Entry 4LMG (X-ray diffraction, 2.20 A resolution); this record covers chains A and H of the 4 polymer chains in the assembly.

Chain A:
Protein: Iron-regulated transcriptional activator AFT2
From: Saccharomyces cerevisiae
UniProtKB: Q08957 (AFT2_YEAST); residue numbers follow UniProt; this construct covers 38-193
Sequence (157 residues; row label = number of the first residue in the row):
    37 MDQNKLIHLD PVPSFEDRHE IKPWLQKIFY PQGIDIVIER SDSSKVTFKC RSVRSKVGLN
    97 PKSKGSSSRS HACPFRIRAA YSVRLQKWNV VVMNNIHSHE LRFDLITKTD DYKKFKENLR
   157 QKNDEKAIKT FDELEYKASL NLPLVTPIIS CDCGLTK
Disordered / not traced: 37-41, 90-107, 180-193
Sequence notes: expression tag (37)
Metal / ion sites: Zn2+: Cys86, Cys109, His133, His135
UniProt features mapped onto this chain:
  - motif: Cys187 to Cys189 (CDC [2Fe-2S] cluster binding motif)
  - binding site (Zn(2+)): Asp53, His55, Cys86, Cys109, His133, His135
  - binding site (DNA): Arg54, His55, Lys58, Ile74, Glu75, Arg76, Ser77, Asp78, Lys81, Ser88, Val119, Arg120, Gln157, Asn159
  - mutagenesis: Cys187 (C187A: Impairs domerization in the presence of Fe(2+) or a [2Fe-2S] cluster)
From the paper describing this entry:
  - Zn2+ coordination: Cys86, Cys109, His133, His135
  - binding site for the 13-nt DNA strand (chain H): His55, Val73, Glu75, Ser77, Ser88
  - binding site for the 13-nt DNA strand: Arg54, Lys58, Ile74, Ser77, Asp78, Ser88
  - binding site for the 13-nt DNA strand: Lys81, Val119, Arg120
  - binding site for the 13-nt DNA strand: Arg76, Val119
  - specificity-determining residues: Lys81

Chain H:
Molecule: 13-nt DNA strand
Sequence (13 nucleotides; numbered 14 to 26; the number before each row is that of its first residue):
    14 AAGTGCACCC ATT

Chain A / chain H interface:
Pairs across the interface (13):
  Glu75(A) - DA14(H)  sugar contact
  Arg76(A) - DA14(H)  hydrogen bond to the phosphate
  Arg76(A) - DA15(H)  salt bridge to the phosphate
  Arg76(A) - DG16(H)  hydrogen bond to the base
  Asp78(A) - DA15(H)  hydrogen bond to the base
  Lys81(A) - DA15(H)  salt bridge to the phosphate
  Thr83(A) - DA14(H)  sugar contact
  Thr83(A) - DA15(H)  hydrogen bond to the phosphate
  Arg112(A) - DA14(H)  hydrogen bond to the base
  Arg114(A) - DA14(H)  phosphate contact
  Arg114(A) - DA15(H)  salt bridge to the phosphate
  Met129(A) - DA14(H)  sugar contact
  Asn130(A) - DA14(H)  base contact
Other interface residues (no listed pair), chain A (10 interface residues in all): Pro110
Other interface residues (no listed pair), chain H (4 interface residues in all): DT17

Overview:
10 residues of chain A and 4 residues of chain H are in contact, with 5 hydrogen bonds and 3 salt bridges.
Among the polar pairs are Arg76(A)-DG16(H), Asp78(A)-DA15(H) and Arg112(A)-DA14(H). The paper reports a
binding site for the 13-nt DNA strand at Arg54(A), Lys58(A) and Ile74(A) among others; a binding site for the
13-nt DNA strand (chain H) at His55(A), Val73(A) and Glu75(A) among others.
Here chain A is Iron-regulated transcriptional activator AFT2 (Saccharomyces cerevisiae) and chain H is a
13-nt DNA strand. Entry 4LMG (Crystal structure of AFT2 in complex with DNA) was determined by X-ray
diffraction.
